PDB entry 8XYK | electron microscopy, 3.03 A resolution | chains A and B of the 5 polymer chains in the assembly

== Chain A ==
Molecule: Guanine nucleotide-binding protein G(o) subunit alpha
Organism: Homo sapiens
UniProt: P09471 (GNAO_HUMAN); residue numbers follow UniProt; this construct covers 4-56, 182-231, 242-354
Sequence (240 residues; numbered -11 to 354; 126 numbers in that range are skipped by the numbering (no residue carries them; nothing is unmodelled there); the number before each row is that of its first residue; numbers below 1 keep their minus sign (Met-11 is residue -11)):
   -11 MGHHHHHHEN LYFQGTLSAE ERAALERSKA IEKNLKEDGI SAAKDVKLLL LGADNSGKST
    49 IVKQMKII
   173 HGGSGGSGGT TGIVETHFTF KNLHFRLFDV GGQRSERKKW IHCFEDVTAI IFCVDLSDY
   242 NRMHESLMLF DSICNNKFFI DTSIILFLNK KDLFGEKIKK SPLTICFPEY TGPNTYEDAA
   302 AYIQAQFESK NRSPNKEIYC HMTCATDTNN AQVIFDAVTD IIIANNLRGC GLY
Unresolved in the structure: -11 to 3, 173-182
Construct notes: initiating methionine (-11); expression tag (-10 to 3); engineered mutation Asp42 (Gly in P09471), Asn43 (Glu in P09471), Asp227 (Ala in P09471), Ala332 (Ile in P09471), Ile335 (Val in P09471); linker (174-181); conflict Asp230 (Gly in P09471)
Swiss-Prot annotation at these positions:
  - region: Lys35 to Ala41, Ser44 to Thr48 (G1 motif), Phe197 to Arg206 (G3 motif), Ile266 to Asp273 (G4 motif), Thr324 to Thr329 (G5 motif)
  - binding site (GTP): Lys46, Ser47, Thr48, Asn270, Asp273, Cys325
  - binding site (Mg(2+)): Ser47, Thr182
  - natural variant: Gly40 (G40R: In DEE17 and NEDIM; G40W: Found in a patient with intractable early-onset epilepsy), Ser47 (S47G: In NEDIM), Gln52 (Q52P: Found in a patient with intractable early-onset epilepsy; Q52R: In DEE17), Ile56 (I56T: In NEDIM), Thr191 to Phe197 (deletion: In DEE17), Gly203 (G203R: In DEE17), Arg209 (R209C: In DEE17 and NEDIM; R209G: In NEDIM; R209H: In NEDIM; R209L: In NEDIM), Glu246 (E246G: In NEDIM; E246K: In NEDIM), Ile279 (I279N: In DEE17)
  - modified residue: Gln205 (5-glutamyl histamine), Cys351 (ADP-ribosylcysteine)
  - lipidation: Cys351 (S-palmitoyl cysteine)
  - mutagenesis: Cys351 (C351A: Strong loss of binding to ADGRG3)

== Chain B ==
Molecule: Guanine nucleotide-binding protein G(I)/G(S)/G(T) subunit beta-1
Organism: Homo sapiens
UniProt: P62873 (GBB1_HUMAN); residues 3-340 here = UniProt positions 3-340
Sequence (350 residues; each row starts with the number of its first residue; numbers below 1 keep their minus sign (Met-9 is residue -9)):
    -9 MHHHHHHGSS GSELDQLRQE AEQLKNQIRD ARKACADATL SQITNNIDPV GRIQMRTRRT
    51 LRGHLAKIYA MHWGTDSRLL VSASQDGKLI IWDSYTTNKV HAIPLRSSWV MTCAYAPSGN
   111 YVACGGLDNI CSIYNLKTRE GNVRVSRELA GHTGYLSCCR FLDDNQIVTS SGDTTCALWD
   171 IETGQQTTTF TGHTGDVMSL SLAPDTRLFV SGACDASAKL WDVREGMCRQ TFTGHESDIN
   231 AICFFPNGNA FATGSDDATC RLFDLRADQE LMTYSHDNII CGITSVSFSK SGRLLLAGYD
   291 DFNCNVWDAL KADRAGVLAG HDNRVSCLGV TDDGMAVATG SWDSFLKIWN
Unresolved in the structure: -9 to 4
Construct notes: initiating methionine (-9); expression tag (-8 to 2)
Swiss-Prot annotation at these positions:
  - modified residue: His266 (Phosphohistidine)
  - natural variant: Leu30 (L30F: In MRD42; uncertain significance), Arg52 (R52G: In MRD42), Gly64 (G64V: In MRD42), Asp76 (D76E: In MRD42; D76G: In MRD42), Gly77 (G77S: In MRD42), Lys78 (K78R: In MRD42), Ile80 (I80N: In MRD42; I80T: In MRD42), His91 (H91R: In MRD42; uncertain significance), Ala92 (A92T: In MRD42), Pro94 (P94S: In MRD42), Leu95 (L95P: In MRD42), Arg96 (R96L: In MRD42), 5 further natural variant entries in UniProt

== How chain A and chain B interact ==
Contacting residue pairs - 44 pairs, chain A then chain B:
  Leu13(A) - Asn88(B)
  Arg15(A) - Val90(B)  hydrogen bond (side chain-backbone)
  Arg15(A) - His91(B)  hydrogen bond
  Ser16(A) - Asn88(B)
  Ser16(A) - Lys89(B)  hydrogen bond (side chain-backbone)
  Ile19(A) - Lys89(B)
  Ile19(A) - Val90(B)
  Ile19(A) - Ala92(B)  hydrophobic
  Glu20(A) - Lys89(B)  salt bridge
  Leu23(A) - Gly53(B)
  Leu23(A) - Lys78(B)
  Leu23(A) - Ile80(B)  hydrophobic
  Asp26(A) - Lys78(B)  salt bridge
  Gly27(A) - Leu55(B)
  Thr183(A) - Asp118(B)
  Thr183(A) - Asn119(B)
  Gly184(A) - Leu117(B)
  Gly184(A) - Asn119(B)
  Ile185(A) - Trp99(B)
  Phe200(A) - Trp99(B)  hydrophobic
  Gln205(A) - Leu117(B)
  Gln205(A) - Asn119(B)
  Gln205(A) - Tyr145(B)
  Ser207(A) - Tyr145(B)
  Ser207(A) - Gly162(B)
  Ser207(A) - Asp186(B)
  Glu208(A) - Asp186(B)
  Lys211(A) - Tyr145(B)
  Lys211(A) - Met188(B)
  Lys211(A) - Cys204(B)  hydrogen bond
  Lys211(A) - Asp228(B)  salt bridge
  Lys211(A) - Asn230(B)
  Trp212(A) - Leu117(B)  hydrophobic
  His214(A) - Lys57(B)  hydrogen bond (backbone-side chain)
  His214(A) - Tyr59(B)  hydrogen bond
  His214(A) - Trp332(B)
  Cys215(A) - Tyr59(B)
  Cys215(A) - Gln75(B)  hydrogen bond (backbone-side chain)
  Cys215(A) - Trp99(B)
  Cys215(A) - Met101(B)  hydrophobic
  Phe216(A) - Trp99(B)  hydrophobic
  Glu217(A) - Trp332(B)
  Asp218(A) - Gln75(B)
  Phe259(A) - Arg314(B)
Interface residues without a listed pair, chain A (26 interface residues in all): Ala12, Lys35, Gly204
Interface residues without a listed pair, chain B (27 interface residues in all): Thr143

== Overview ==
The interface between chain A and chain B involves 26 residues on one side and 27 on the other; the contacts
include 7 hydrogen bonds and 3 salt bridges. Polar pairs include Glu20(A)-Lys89(B), Asp26(A)-Lys78(B) and
Lys211(A)-Asp228(B).
Here chain A is Guanine nucleotide-binding protein G(o) subunit alpha and chain B is Guanine
nucleotide-binding protein G(I)/G(S)/G(T) subunit beta-1, both from Homo sapiens. Entry 8XYK (Structure of
CXCR3 in complex with VUF10661 and Go (Full map)) was determined by electron microscopy (same publication as
8XXY, 8XXZ, 8XYI, 8Y0H and 8Y0N).
